PDB entry 8QOG | electron microscopy, 3.10 A resolution | chains A and C of the 4 polymer chains in the assembly

Chain A:
Molecule: ORM2 isoform 1
From: Saccharomyces cerevisiae
UniProtKB: A0A6L0ZQC3 (A0A6L0ZQC3_YEASX); residue numbers follow UniProt; this construct covers 1-216
Amino-acid sequence (216 residues; row label = number of the first residue in the row):
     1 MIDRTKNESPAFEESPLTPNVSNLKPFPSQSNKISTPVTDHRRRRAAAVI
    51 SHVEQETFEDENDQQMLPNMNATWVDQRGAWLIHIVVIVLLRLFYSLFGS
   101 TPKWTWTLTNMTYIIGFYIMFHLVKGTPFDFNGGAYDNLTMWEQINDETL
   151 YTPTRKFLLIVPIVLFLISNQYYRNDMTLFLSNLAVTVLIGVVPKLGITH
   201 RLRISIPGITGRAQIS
Disordered / not traced: 1-36, 214-216
Sequence notes: engineered mutation Ala-46 (Ser in A0A6L0ZQC3), Ala-47 (Ser in A0A6L0ZQC3), Ala-48 (Ser in A0A6L0ZQC3)
Small-molecule neighbours:
  - Q7G (2-{[(4-O-alpha-D-glucopyranosyl-alpha-D-glucopyranosyl)oxy]methyl}-4-{[(3beta,9beta,14beta,17beta,25R)-spirost-5-en-3-yl]oxy}butyl 4-O-alpha-D-glucopyranosyl-alpha-D-glucopyranoside): Leu-123, Val-124, Lys-125, Asp-137
  - WAR (N-[(2S,3S,4R)-1,3,4-tris(oxidanyl)octadecan-2-yl]heptacosanamide): Asn-71, Trp-74, Ile-83, His-84, Val-87, Leu-91, Tyr-113, Gly-116, Phe-117, Ile-119, Met-120, Val-124, Gly-126, Pro-128, Met-141

Chain C:
Molecule: Serine palmitoyltransferase 2
From: Saccharomyces cerevisiae
Notes: EC 2.3.1.50
UniProtKB: P40970 (LCB2_YEAST); residue numbers follow UniProt; this construct covers 1-561
Amino-acid sequence (561 residues; row label = number of the first residue in the row):
     1 MSTPANYTRVPLCEPEELPDDIQKENEYGTLDSPGHLYQVKSRHGKPLPE
    51 PVVDTPPYYISLLTYLNYLILIILGHVHDFLGMTFQKNKHLDLLEHDGLA
   101 PWFSNFESFYVRRIKMRIDDCFSRPTTGVPGRFIRCIDRISHNINEYFTY
   151 SGAVYPCMNLSSYNYLGFAQSKGQCTDAALESVDKYSIQSGGPRAQIGTT
   201 DLHIKAEKLVARFIGKEDALVFSMGYGTNANLFNAFLDKKCLVISDELNH
   251 TSIRTGVRLSGAAVRTFKHGDMVGLEKLIREQIVLGQPKTNRPWKKILIC
   301 AEGLFSMEGTLCNLPKLVELKKKYKCYLFIDEAHSIGAMGPTGRGVCEIF
   351 GVDPKDVDILMGTFTKSFGAAGGYIAADQWIIDRLRLDLTTVSYSESMPA
   401 PVLAQTISSLQTISGEICPGQGTERLQRIAFNSRYLRLALQRLGFIVYGV
   451 ADSPVIPLLLYCPSKMPAFSRMMLQRRIAVVVVAYPATPLIESRVRFCMS
   501 ASLTKEDIDYLLRHVSEVGDKLNLKSNSGKSSYDGKRQRWDIEEVIRRTP
   551 EDCKDDKYFVN
Disordered / not traced: 1-6
Covalent attachments: pyridoxal phosphate (PLP) linked to Lys-366
Small-molecule neighbours:
  - pyridoxal phosphate (PLP): Met-224, Gly-225, Tyr-226, Asn-229, His-250, Ser-252, Asp-331, Ala-333, His-334, Thr-363, Thr-365
  - Q7G (2-{[(4-O-alpha-D-glucopyranosyl-alpha-D-glucopyranosyl)oxy]methyl}-4-{[(3beta,9beta,14beta,17beta,25R)-spirost-5-en-3-yl]oxy}butyl 4-O-alpha-D-glucopyranosyl-alpha-D-glucopyranoside): His-76, Val-77, Asp-79, Phe-80, Met-83, Thr-84, Leu-94, Ser-104, Asn-105, Phe-106
  - WAR (N-[(2S,3S,4R)-1,3,4-tris(oxidanyl)octadecan-2-yl]heptacosanamide): Tyr-65, Tyr-68, Ile-70, Ile-72, Ile-73, Leu-74, His-76, Val-77, Phe-106, Tyr-110, Leu-490
UniProt features mapped onto this chain:
  - modified residue: Lys-366 (N6-(pyridoxal phosphate)lysine)
What the authors report for this chain:
  - binding site for pyridoxal phosphate: Lys-366
  - catalytic residues: Lys-366 (citing earlier work)

Chain A / chain C interface:
Pairs across the interface - 28 pairs, chain A then chain C:
  Asn-62(A) / Val-264(C)
  Asn-62(A) / Arg-265(C)  hydrogen bond
  Asp-63(A) / Gly-261(C)
  Asp-63(A) / Ala-262(C)
  Asp-63(A) / Ala-263(C)
  Gln-64(A) / Arg-258(C)
  Met-66(A) / Arg-258(C)
  Met-66(A) / Val-264(C)  hydrophobic
  Met-66(A) / Thr-266(C)  hydrogen bond (backbone-side chain)
  Leu-67(A) / Arg-254(C)
  Pro-68(A) / Glu-247(C)
  Met-70(A) / Tyr-485(C)  hydrogen bond (backbone-side chain)
  Met-70(A) / Pro-486(C)
  Arg-78(A) / Thr-55(C)  hydrogen bond
  Arg-78(A) / Pro-56(C)  hydrogen bond (side chain-backbone)
  Arg-78(A) / Tyr-58(C)
  Arg-78(A) / Tyr-65(C)
  Gly-79(A) / Tyr-65(C)
  Ala-80(A) / Tyr-65(C)
  Ile-83(A) / Tyr-65(C)  hydrophobic
  Thr-127(A) / Phe-106(C)
  Thr-127(A) / Glu-107(C)
  Pro-128(A) / Phe-106(C)
  Pro-128(A) / Glu-107(C)
  Pro-128(A) / Ser-108(C)
  Phe-129(A) / Glu-107(C)
  Asp-130(A) / Glu-107(C)  hydrogen bond (backbone-side chain)
  Asn-132(A) / Arg-258(C)
Also at the interface, not in a pair above, chain A (23 interface residues in all): Phe-58, Trp-74, Gln-77, Val-86, Met-120, Gly-126, Asp-137
Also at the interface, not in a pair above, chain C (26 interface residues in all): Pro-57, Ser-61, Leu-62, Leu-66, Ile-73, Phe-109, Tyr-110, Pro-288

Summary:
The interface between chain A and chain C involves 23 residues on one side and 26 on the other; the contacts
include 6 hydrogen bonds. Among the polar pairs are Asn-62(A)/Arg-265(C), Met-66(A)/Thr-266(C) and
Met-70(A)/Tyr-485(C). The paper reports the catalytic residue Lys-366(C); a binding site for pyridoxal
phosphate at Lys-366(C).
Here chain A is ORM2 isoform 1 and chain C is Serine palmitoyltransferase 2, both from Saccharomyces
cerevisiae. Entry 8QOG (Cryo-EM structure of the yeast SPT-Orm2-Monomer complex) was determined by electron
microscopy together with 8QOF from the same study.
